2V78 - chains A and B of the 3 polymer chains in the assembly; structure by X-ray diffraction, 2.00 A resolution.

[Chain A (and B)]
Molecule: Fructokinase
Source organism: Sulfolobus solfataricus
Notes: EC 2.7.1.4; chain B of this document is another copy of the same molecule, construct and numbering; everything in this record applies to it too
UniProtKB: Q97U29 (Q97U29_SULSO); numbering as in UniProt (aligned over 1-313)
Amino-acid sequence (313 residues; numbered 1 to 313; the number before each row is that of its first residue):
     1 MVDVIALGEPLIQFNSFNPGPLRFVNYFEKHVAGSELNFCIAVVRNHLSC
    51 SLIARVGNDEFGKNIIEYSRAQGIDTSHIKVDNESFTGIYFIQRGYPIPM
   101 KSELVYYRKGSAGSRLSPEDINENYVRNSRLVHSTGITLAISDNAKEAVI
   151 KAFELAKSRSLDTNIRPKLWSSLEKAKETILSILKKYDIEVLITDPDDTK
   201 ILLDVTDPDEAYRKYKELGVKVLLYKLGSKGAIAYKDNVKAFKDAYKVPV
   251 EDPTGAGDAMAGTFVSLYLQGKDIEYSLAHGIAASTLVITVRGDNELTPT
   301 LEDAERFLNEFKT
Unresolved in the structure: 1, 313
UniProt features mapped onto this chain:
  - active site: Asp258 (Proton acceptor)
  - binding site (substrate): Gly34 to Asn38, Tyr90, Tyr106 to Arg108, Arg166, Asp258, Asp294
  - binding site (ATP): Asn164 to Arg166, Lys226 to Gly231, Gly255 to Asp258

[How chain A and chain B interact]
Pairs across the interface (45):
  Phe14(A) with Phe28(B), hydrophobic; Phe91(B), hydrophobic
  Phe17(A) with Tyr27(B), hydrophobic
  Pro21(A) with Glu60(B)
  Leu22(A) with Lys30(B), hydrogen bond (backbone-side chain); Glu60(B)
  Arg23(A) with Lys30(B), hydrogen bond (backbone-side chain); Glu60(B), salt bridge; Asn64(B); Glu67(B), salt bridge
  Val25(A) with Lys30(B), hydrogen bond (backbone-side chain)
  Asn26(A) with Phe28(B); Glu29(B); Lys30(B), hydrogen bond (backbone-backbone)
  Tyr27(A) with Phe28(B); Glu29(B), hydrogen bond
  Phe28(A) with Phe14(B), hydrophobic; Asn26(B); Tyr27(B); Phe28(B), hydrogen bond (backbone-backbone)
  Glu29(A) with Asn26(B); Tyr27(B), hydrogen bond
  Lys30(A) with Leu22(B), hydrogen bond (side chain-backbone); Arg23(B), hydrogen bond (side chain-backbone); Val25(B), hydrogen bond (side chain-backbone); Asn26(B), hydrogen bond (backbone-backbone)
  Glu60(A) with Pro21(B); Leu22(B); Arg23(B), salt bridge; Gln93(B)
  Phe61(A) with Tyr107(B)
  Lys63(A) with Arg23(B)
  Asn64(A) with Arg23(B)
  Glu67(A) with Arg23(B), salt bridge
  Phe86(A) with Tyr107(B), hydrophobic
  Thr87(A) with Tyr107(B), hydrogen bond (backbone-side chain)
  Ile89(A) with Phe91(B), hydrophobic; Tyr107(B)
  Phe91(A) with Phe14(B), hydrophobic; Ile89(B), hydrophobic
  Gln93(A) with Glu60(B)
  Tyr107(A) with Phe61(B); Phe86(B), hydrophobic; Thr87(B), hydrogen bond (side chain-backbone); Ile89(B)
Other interface residues (no listed pair), chain A (23 interface residues in all): Phe24
Other interface residues (no listed pair), chain B (24 interface residues in all): Phe17, Phe24, Lys63, Arg292

[Summary]
23 residues of chain A and 24 residues of chain B are in contact; the contacts include 13 hydrogen bonds and 4
salt bridges. Among the polar pairs are Arg23(A)-Glu60(B), Arg23(A)-Glu67(B) and Leu22(A)-Lys30(B).
Both chains are Fructokinase (Sulfolobus solfataricus). Entry 2V78 (Crystal structure of Sulfolobus
solfataricus 2-keto-3-deoxygluconate kinase) was determined by X-ray diffraction together with 2VAR from the
same study.
